7MTE - chains A and B of the 3 polymer chains in the assembly; structure by electron microscopy, 3.20 A resolution.

[Chain A (and B)]
Molecule: Spike glycoprotein
Organism: Severe acute respiratory syndrome coronavirus 2
Notes: chain B of this document is another copy of the same molecule, construct and numbering; everything in this record applies to it too
Reference sequence: P0DTC2 (SPIKE_SARS2); residue numbers follow UniProt; this construct covers 14-1211
Chain sequence (1281 residues; row label = number of the first residue in the row; numbers below 1 keep their minus sign (Met-18 is residue -18)):
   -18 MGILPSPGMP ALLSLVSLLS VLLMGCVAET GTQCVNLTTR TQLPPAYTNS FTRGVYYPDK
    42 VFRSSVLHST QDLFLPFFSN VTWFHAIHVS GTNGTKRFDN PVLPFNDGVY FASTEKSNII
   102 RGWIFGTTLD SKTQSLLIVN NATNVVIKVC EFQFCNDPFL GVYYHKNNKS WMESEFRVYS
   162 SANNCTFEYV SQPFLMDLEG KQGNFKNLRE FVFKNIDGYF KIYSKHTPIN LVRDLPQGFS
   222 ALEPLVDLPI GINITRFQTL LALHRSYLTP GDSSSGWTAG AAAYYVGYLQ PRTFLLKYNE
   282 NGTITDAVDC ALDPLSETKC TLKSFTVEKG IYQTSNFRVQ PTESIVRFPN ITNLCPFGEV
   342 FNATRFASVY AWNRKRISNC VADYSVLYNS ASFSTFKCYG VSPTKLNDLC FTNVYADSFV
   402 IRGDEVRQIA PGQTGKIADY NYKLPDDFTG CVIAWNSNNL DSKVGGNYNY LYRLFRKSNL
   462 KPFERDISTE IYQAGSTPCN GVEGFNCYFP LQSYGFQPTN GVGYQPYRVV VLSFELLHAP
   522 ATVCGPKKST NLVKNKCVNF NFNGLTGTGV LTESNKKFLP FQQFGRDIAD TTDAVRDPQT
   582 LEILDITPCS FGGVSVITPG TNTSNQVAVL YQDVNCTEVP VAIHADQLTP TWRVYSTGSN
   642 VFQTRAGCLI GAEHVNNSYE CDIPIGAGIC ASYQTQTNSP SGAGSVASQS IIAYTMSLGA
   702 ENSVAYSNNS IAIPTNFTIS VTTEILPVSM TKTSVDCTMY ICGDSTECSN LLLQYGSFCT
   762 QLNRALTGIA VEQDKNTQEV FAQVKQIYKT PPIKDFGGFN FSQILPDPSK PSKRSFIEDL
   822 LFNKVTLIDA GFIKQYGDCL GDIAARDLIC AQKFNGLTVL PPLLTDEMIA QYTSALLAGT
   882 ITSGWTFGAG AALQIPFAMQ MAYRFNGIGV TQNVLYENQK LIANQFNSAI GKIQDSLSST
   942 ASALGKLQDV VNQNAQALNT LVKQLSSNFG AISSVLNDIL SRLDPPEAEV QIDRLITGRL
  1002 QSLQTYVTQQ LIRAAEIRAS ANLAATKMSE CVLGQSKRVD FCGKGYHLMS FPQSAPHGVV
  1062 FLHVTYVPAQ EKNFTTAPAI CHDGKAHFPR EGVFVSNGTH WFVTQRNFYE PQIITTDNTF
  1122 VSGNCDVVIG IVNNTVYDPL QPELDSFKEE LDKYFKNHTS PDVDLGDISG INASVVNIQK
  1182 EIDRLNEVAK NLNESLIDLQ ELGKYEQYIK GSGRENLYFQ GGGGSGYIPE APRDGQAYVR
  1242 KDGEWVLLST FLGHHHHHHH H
Unresolved in the structure: -18 to 26, 67-81, 96-101, 110-114, 122-125, 131-166, 172-188, 197-199, 209-215, 230-234, 243-263, 437-450, 471-490, 495-509, 518-520, 621-632, 676-688, 828-854, 1145-1262 (chain B: -18 to 26, 66-80, 96-97, 111-114, 122-125, 131-168, 173-187, 211-215, 243-264, 344-363, 369-382, 389-525, 676-689, 830-854, 1144-1262)
Construct notes: expression tag (-18 to 13, 1212-1262); conflict Ser682 (Arg in P0DTC2), Gly683 (Arg in P0DTC2), Gly685 (Arg in P0DTC2), Ile829 (Ala in P0DTC2), Pro986 (Lys in P0DTC2), Pro987 (Val in P0DTC2)
Disulfides: Cys291-Cys301, Cys336-Cys361, Cys379-Cys432, Cys391-Cys525, Cys538-Cys590, Cys617-Cys649, Cys662-Cys671, Cys738-Cys760, Cys743-Cys749, Cys1032-Cys1043, Cys1082-Cys1126
Glycans and other covalent adducts: N-acetylglucosamine (NAG) linked to Asn282, Asn616, Asn657, Asn709, Asn717, Asn801, Asn1074, Asn1098, Asn1134
Curated features (UniProtKB/Swiss-Prot):
  - region: Asn280 to Cys301 (Putative superantigen), Arg403 to Asp405 (Integrin-binding motif), Asn448 to Phe456 (Immunodominant HLA epitope recognized by the CD8+), Pro681, Ala684 (Putative superantigen), Ser816 to Tyr837 (Fusion peptide 1), Lys835 to Phe855 (Fusion peptide 2), Asp1163 to Glu1202 (Heptad repeat 2)
  - site: Arg815, Ser816 (Cleavage)
  - glycosylation: Asn17 (N-linked (GlcNAc...) (complex) asparagine), Asn61 (N-linked (GlcNAc...) (hybrid) asparagine), Asn74 (N-linked (GlcNAc...) (complex) asparagine), Asn122 (N-linked (GlcNAc...) (hybrid) asparagine), Asn149 (N-linked (GlcNAc...) (complex) asparagine), Asn165 (N-linked (GlcNAc...) (complex) asparagine), Asn234 (N-linked (GlcNAc...) (high mannose) asparagine), Asn282 (N-linked (GlcNAc...) (complex) asparagine), Thr323 (O-linked (GalNAc) threonine), Ser325 (O-linked (HexNAc...) serine), Asn331 (N-linked (GlcNAc...) (complex) asparagine), Asn343 (N-linked (GlcNAc...) (complex) asparagine), Asn603 (N-linked (GlcNAc...) (hybrid) asparagine), Asn616 (N-linked (GlcNAc...) (complex) asparagine), Asn657 (N-linked (GlcNAc...) (complex) asparagine), Thr676 (O-linked (GlcNAc...) threonine), Thr678 (O-linked (GlcNAc...) threonine), Asn709 (N-linked (GlcNAc...) (high mannose) asparagine), Asn717 (N-linked (GlcNAc...) (hybrid) asparagine), Asn801 (N-linked (GlcNAc...) (hybrid) asparagine) and 6 more in UniProt
  - natural variant: Leu18 (L18F: In strain: Beta/B.1.351, Gamma/P.1 and 1 more), Thr19 (T19I: In strain: Omicron/BQ.1.1, Omicron/XBB.1.5 and 1 more; T19R: In strain: Delta/B.1.617.2, Omicron/BA.2 and 4 more), Thr20 (T20N: In strain: Gamma/P.1), Leu24 to Ala27 (sequence variant, change not given here; In strain: Omicron/BA.2, Omicron/BA.2.12.1 and 6 more), Pro26 (P26S: In strain: Gamma/P.1), Gln52 (Q52H: In strain: Omicron/EG.5.1), Ala67 (A67V: In strain: Eta/B.1.525, Omicron/BA.1), His69 to Val70 (deletion: In strain: Alpha/B.1.1.7, Eta/B.1.525 and 5 more), Gly75 (G75V: In strain: Lambda/C.37), Thr76 (T76I: In strain: Lambda/C.37), Asp80 (D80A: In strain: Beta/B.1.351), Val83 (V83A: In strain: Omicron/XBB.1.5, Omicron/EG.5.1), 80 further natural variant entries in UniProt
  - mutagenesis: His69 to Val70 (Increased incorporation of cleaved spike into virions), Asn121 (N121Q: Partial loss of biliverdin affinity), Arg190 (R190K: Partial loss of biliverdin affinity), Asn234 (N234Q: Increased resistance to neutralizing antibodies), Asn331 (N331Q: Reduced viral infectivity), Asn343 (N343Q: Reduced viral infectivity), Leu452 (L452R: Increased resistance to neutralizing antibodies. Decreases HLA binding to NF9 epitope. Increased binding affinity to human ACE2), Tyr453 (Y453F: Decreased HLA binding to NF9 epitope. Increased binding affinity to human ACE2), Ala475 (A475V: Increased resistance to neutralizing antibodies), Val483 (V483A: Increased resistance to neutralizing antibodies), Glu484 (E484D: Increased replication in human TMEM106B overexpressing cells), Phe490 (F490L: Increased resistance to neutralizing antibodies and human covalescent sera neutralization), 12 further mutagenesis entries in UniProt

[How chain A and chain B interact]
Residue-residue contacts (114; chain A residue first):
  Asn317(A) - Asp737(B)  hydrogen bond
  Arg319(A) - Asp745(B)  salt bridge
  Arg357(A) - Pro230(B)
  Gly381(A) - Arg983(B)
  Gly381(A) - Leu984(B)
  Val382(A) - Arg983(B)
  Ser383(A) - Arg983(B)  hydrogen bond (backbone-backbone)
  Ser383(A) - Leu984(B)
  Ser383(A) - Asp985(B)  hydrogen bond (side chain-backbone)
  Lys386(A) - Ser982(B)
  Lys386(A) - Leu984(B)
  Leu390(A) - Arg983(B)
  Thr430(A) - Arg983(B)
  Leu517(A) - Arg983(B)
  Thr547(A) - Asn978(B)
  Lys557(A) - Phe43(B)
  Lys558(A) - Phe43(B)
  Lys558(A) - Asn282(B)
  Phe559(A) - Phe43(B)  hydrophobic
  Phe562(A) - Tyr38(B)  hydrophobic
  Phe562(A) - Lys41(B)
  Phe562(A) - Glu224(B)
  Phe562(A) - Pro225(B)
  Gln563(A) - Lys41(B)
  Phe565(A) - Val42(B)  hydrophobic
  Phe565(A) - Phe43(B)  hydrogen bond (backbone-backbone)
  Gly566(A) - Phe43(B)
  Arg567(A) - Val42(B)
  Arg567(A) - Phe43(B)  hydrogen bond (backbone-backbone)
  Asp568(A) - Val47(B)
  Ile569(A) - Val47(B)  hydrophobic
  Ala570(A) - Val963(B)  hydrophobic
  Phe592(A) - Asp737(B)
  Phe592(A) - Met740(B)  hydrophobic
  Phe592(A) - Gly857(B)
  Arg646(A) - Thr866(B)
  Ala647(A) - Pro862(B)  hydrophobic
  Pro665(A) - Leu864(B)  hydrophobic
  Ala668(A) - Pro863(B)  hydrogen bond (backbone-backbone)
  Ala668(A) - Leu864(B)
  Ala668(A) - Thr866(B)
  Gly669(A) - Leu864(B)  hydrogen bond (backbone-backbone)
  Gly669(A) - Met869(B)
  Leu699(A) - Ile788(B)
  Leu699(A) - Met869(B)
  Leu699(A) - Gln872(B)
  Leu699(A) - Tyr873(B)
  Gly700(A) - Lys786(B)
  Ala701(A) - Lys786(B)
  Ala701(A) - Gln787(B)
  Ala701(A) - Ile788(B)  hydrogen bond (backbone-backbone)
  Glu702(A) - Gln787(B)
  Glu702(A) - Lys790(B)
  Asn703(A) - Gln787(B)
  Asn703(A) - Ile788(B)  hydrogen bond (backbone-backbone)
  Asn703(A) - Tyr789(B)
  Asn703(A) - Lys790(B)  hydrogen bond (backbone-backbone)
  Val705(A) - Tyr789(B)  hydrophobic
  Val705(A) - Thr883(B)
  Val705(A) - Gln895(B)
  Ala706(A) - Gln895(B)
  Tyr707(A) - Pro792(B)  hydrophobic
  Tyr707(A) - Asp796(B)
  Tyr707(A) - Phe797(B)
  Tyr707(A) - Ile896(B)
  Tyr707(A) - Pro897(B)  hydrophobic
  Tyr707(A) - Phe898(B)  hydrogen bond (side chain-backbone)
  Asn709(A) - Asp796(B)
  Asn709(A) - Pro897(B)
  Ser711(A) - Gln895(B)  hydrogen bond
  Ser711(A) - Ile896(B)
  Ser711(A) - Pro897(B)
  Ile712(A) - Gln895(B)
  Ile712(A) - Ile896(B)  hydrophobic
  Ala713(A) - Leu894(B)
  Ala713(A) - Gln895(B)  hydrogen bond (backbone-backbone)
  Pro715(A) - Leu894(B)
  Gln957(A) - Arg765(B)
  Thr961(A) - Ser758(B)
  Thr961(A) - Gln762(B)
  Gln965(A) - Tyr756(B)  hydrogen bond (side chain-backbone)
  Gln965(A) - Gly757(B)
  Gln965(A) - Ser758(B)  hydrogen bond (side chain-backbone)
  Gln965(A) - Phe759(B)
  Ser968(A) - Tyr756(B)
  Ser968(A) - Gly757(B)
  Asn969(A) - Gln755(B)
  Phe970(A) - Gln755(B)  hydrogen bond (backbone-backbone)
  Phe970(A) - Tyr756(B)  hydrophobic
  Gly971(A) - Gln755(B)
  Glu1017(A) - Arg1019(B)
  Arg1039(A) - Glu1031(B)  salt bridge
  Arg1039(A) - Arg1039(B)
  Val1040(A) - Ser1030(B)
  Val1040(A) - Glu1031(B)
  Asp1041(A) - Leu1034(B)
  Lys1045(A) - Gly889(B)
  Gly1046(A) - Ala890(B)
  Tyr1047(A) - Trp886(B)
  Pro1069(A) - Ala890(B)
  Glu1072(A) - Leu894(B)
  Asn1074(A) - Gln895(B)  hydrogen bond
  Thr1077(A) - Pro897(B)
  Thr1077(A) - Met900(B)  hydrogen bond
  Pro1079(A) - Tyr917(B)  hydrophobic
  Phe1089(A) - Gln913(B)
  Phe1089(A) - Tyr917(B)  hydrophobic
  Pro1090(A) - Gln913(B)  hydrogen bond (backbone-side chain)
  Val1094(A) - Met900(B)  hydrophobic
  Arg1107(A) - Tyr904(B)
  Ser1123(A) - Asn914(B)  hydrogen bond
  Ser1123(A) - Glu918(B)
  Val1129(A) - Tyr917(B)
  Ile1130(A) - Gln920(B)
Other interface residues (no listed pair), chain A (87 interface residues in all): Thr385, Thr393, Asn394, Tyr396, Gln564, Gln613, Gly667, Thr696, Met697, Ser704, Ser708, Asn710, Thr1006, Thr1009, Gln1010, Ile1013, Ala1078, Glu1092, Phe1121, Val1128
Other interface residues (no listed pair), chain B (81 interface residues in all): Asp40, Arg44, Gly199, Tyr200, Thr859, Leu861, Leu865, Ala892, Ala893, Asn907, Lys921, Leu981, Gln1005, Thr1009, Leu1012, Ile1013, Thr1027, Gly1035, Glu1111

[Summary]
The interface between chain A and chain B involves 87 residues on one side and 81 on the other; the contacts
include 20 hydrogen bonds and 2 salt bridges. Polar pairs include Arg319(A)-Asp745(B), Arg1039(A)-Glu1031(B)
and Asn317(A)-Asp737(B).
Chain A and chain B are both Spike glycoprotein (Severe acute respiratory syndrome coronavirus 2); the
structure, Structure of SARS-CoV-2 S2P spike at pH 7.4 refolded by low-pH treatment, was determined by
electron microscopy together with 7MTC and 7MTD from the same study.
